PDB entry 8D5K | X-ray diffraction, 2.07 A resolution | chains A and B of the 3 polymer chains in the assembly

Chain A:
Name: H-2 class I histocompatibility antigen, K-D alpha chain
Organism: Mus musculus
Reference sequence: P01902 (HA1D_MOUSE); residues 1-274 here correspond to UniProt positions 22-295 (UniProt number = residue number + 21)
Sequence (275 residues; numbered 1 to 275; the number before each row is that of its first residue):
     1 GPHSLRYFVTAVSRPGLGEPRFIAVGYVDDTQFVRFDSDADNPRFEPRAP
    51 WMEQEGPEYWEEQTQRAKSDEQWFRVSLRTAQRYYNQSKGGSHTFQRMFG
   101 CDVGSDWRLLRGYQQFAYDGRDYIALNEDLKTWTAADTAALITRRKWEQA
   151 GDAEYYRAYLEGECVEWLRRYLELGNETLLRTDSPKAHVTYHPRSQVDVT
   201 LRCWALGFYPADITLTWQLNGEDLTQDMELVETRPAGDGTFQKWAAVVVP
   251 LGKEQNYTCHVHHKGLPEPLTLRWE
Unresolved in the structure: 225, 275
Construct notes: expression tag (275)
Curated features (UniProtKB/Swiss-Prot):
  - glycosylation (N-linked (GlcNAc...) asparagine): Asn86, Asn176, Asn256
Cystine bridges: Cys101-Cys164, Cys203-Cys259

Chain B:
Name: Beta-2-microglobulin
Organism: Mus musculus
Reference sequence: P01887 (B2MG_MOUSE); residues 2-100 here correspond to UniProt positions 21-119 (UniProt number = residue number + 19)
Sequence (100 residues; row label = number of the first residue in the row):
     1 MIQKTPQIQVYSRHPPENGKPNILNCYVTQFHPPHIEIQMLKNGKKIPKV
    51 EMSDMSFSKDWSFYILAHTEFTPTETDTYACRVKHDSMAEPKTVYWDRDM
Construct notes: initiating methionine (1); conflict Asp86 (Ala105 in P01887)
Cystine bridges: Cys26-Cys81

Chain A / chain B interface:
Contacting residue pairs (59):
  Phe8(A) - Ser56(B)
  Phe8(A) - Phe57(B)
  Val9(A) - Phe57(B)
  Thr10(A) - Phe57(B)
  Thr10(A) - Phe63(B)
  Val12(A) - Pro34(B)  hydrophobic
  Val25(A) - Asp54(B)
  Val25(A) - Met55(B)
  Tyr27(A) - Ser56(B)
  Tyr27(A) - Tyr64(B)  hydrogen bond
  Gln32(A) - Asp54(B)  hydrogen bond
  Arg35(A) - Asp54(B)  salt bridge
  Arg48(A) - Asp54(B)  salt bridge
  Gln87(A) - Met1(B)
  Thr94(A) - His32(B)
  Thr94(A) - Pro34(B)
  Gln96(A) - Phe57(B)
  Gln96(A) - Trp61(B)  hydrogen bond (side chain-backbone)
  Gln96(A) - Phe63(B)
  Arg97(A) - Phe57(B)
  Met98(A) - Lys59(B)
  Met98(A) - Trp61(B)  hydrophobic
  Gln115(A) - Trp61(B)
  Phe116(A) - Trp61(B)
  Ala117(A) - Trp61(B)  hydrophobic
  Tyr118(A) - Met1(B)  hydrophobic
  Asp119(A) - Met1(B)
  Asp119(A) - His32(B)  hydrogen bond (backbone-side chain)
  Gly120(A) - His32(B)
  Gly120(A) - Trp61(B)
  Arg121(A) - Ile2(B)
  Asp122(A) - Trp61(B)  hydrogen bond
  His192(A) - Asp99(B)  salt bridge
  Arg202(A) - Asp99(B)  hydrogen bond (side chain-backbone)
  Arg202(A) - Met100(B)  hydrogen bond (side chain-backbone)
  Trp204(A) - Asp99(B)
  Trp204(A) - Met100(B)  hydrophobic
  Leu206(A) - Pro15(B)  hydrophobic
  Val231(A) - Gln9(B)
  Glu232(A) - Gln9(B)  hydrogen bond (backbone-side chain)
  Glu232(A) - Thr29(B)  hydrogen bond
  Glu232(A) - Gln30(B)  hydrogen bond
  Thr233(A) - Tyr27(B)
  Arg234(A) - Gln9(B)  hydrogen bond
  Arg234(A) - Tyr11(B)
  Arg234(A) - Tyr27(B)
  Arg234(A) - Met100(B)  hydrogen bond
  Pro235(A) - Tyr11(B)  hydrogen bond (backbone-side chain)
  Pro235(A) - Asn25(B)
  Pro235(A) - Tyr27(B)
  Pro235(A) - Leu66(B)  hydrophobic
  Ala236(A) - Arg13(B)  hydrogen bond (backbone-side chain)
  Ala236(A) - Asn25(B)  hydrogen bond (backbone-side chain)
  Gly237(A) - Arg13(B)  hydrogen bond (backbone-side chain)
  Asp238(A) - Arg13(B)
  Gln242(A) - Tyr11(B)
  Gln242(A) - Ser12(B)  hydrogen bond (side chain-backbone)
  Gln242(A) - Arg13(B)  hydrogen bond (side chain-backbone)
  Trp244(A) - Met100(B)
Also at the interface, not in a pair above, chain A (37 interface residues in all): Ile23
Also at the interface, not in a pair above, chain B (26 interface residues in all): His14, Ser58

Overview:
37 residues of chain A and 26 residues of chain B are in contact, with 18 hydrogen bonds and 3 salt bridges.
Polar contacts include Arg35(A)-Asp54(B), Arg48(A)-Asp54(B) and His192(A)-Asp99(B).
Here chain A is H-2 class I histocompatibility antigen, K-D alpha chain and chain B is Beta-2-microglobulin,
both from Mus musculus. Entry 8D5K (The complex of Pre-mRNA-Processing Factor 19 (Prpf19) peptide KYLQVASHV
Presented by H2-Kd) was determined by X-ray diffraction (same publication as 8D5E and 8D5F).
